Entry 4U7V (X-ray diffraction, 1.38 A resolution); this record covers chains A and B.

# Chain A (and B)
Molecule: V-1 protease
From: Human immunodeficiency virus 1
Notes: chain B of this document is another copy of the same molecule, construct and numbering; everything in this record applies to it too
UniProt: Q9Q2G4 (Q9Q2G4_9HIV1); numbering as in UniProt (aligned over 1-99)
Amino-acid sequence (99 residues; row label = number of the first residue in the row):
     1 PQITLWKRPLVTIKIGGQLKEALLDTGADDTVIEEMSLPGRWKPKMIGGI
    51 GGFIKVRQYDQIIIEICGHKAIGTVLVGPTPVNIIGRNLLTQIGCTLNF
Differences from the reference sequence: conflict Lys7 (Gln in Q9Q2G4), Ile33 (Leu in Q9Q2G4), Ser37 (Asn in Q9Q2G4), Ile63 (Leu in Q9Q2G4)
Covalently attached groups: beta-mercaptoethanol (BME) linked to Cys67
Ligand contacts: 3EN (N-[(2S,4S,5S)-4-hydroxy-1,6-diphenyl-5-{[(1,3-thiazol-5-ylmethoxy)carbonyl]amino}hexan-2-yl]-L-valinamide): Asp25, Gly27, Ala28, Asp29, Asp30, Val32, Ile47, Gly48, Gly49, Ile50, Pro81, Val82, Ile84
From the paper describing this entry:
  - conformationally variable residues (order/disorder transition): Glu35 to Lys45

# How chain A and chain B interact
Residue-residue contacts - 101 pairs, chain A then chain B:
  Pro1(A) - Leu97(B)
  Pro1(A) - Asn98(B)
  Pro1(A) - Phe99(B)  hydrogen bond (backbone-backbone)
  Gln2(A) - Thr96(B)  hydrogen bond
  Gln2(A) - Leu97(B)
  Gln2(A) - Asn98(B)  hydrogen bond
  Ile3(A) - Thr96(B)
  Ile3(A) - Leu97(B)  hydrogen bond (backbone-backbone)
  Ile3(A) - Phe99(B)  hydrophobic
  Leu5(A) - Thr26(B)
  Leu5(A) - Arg87(B)  hydrogen bond (backbone-side chain)
  Leu5(A) - Leu90(B)  hydrophobic
  Leu5(A) - Thr91(B)
  Leu5(A) - Cys95(B)
  Trp6(A) - Arg87(B)  hydrogen bond (backbone-side chain)
  Trp6(A) - Thr91(B)
  Lys7(A) - Arg87(B)
  Arg8(A) - Asp29(B)  salt bridge
  Arg8(A) - Arg87(B)
  Pro9(A) - Thr26(B)
  Pro9(A) - Arg87(B)
  Pro9(A) - Leu97(B)  hydrophobic
  Leu23(A) - Gly27(B)
  Leu24(A) - Thr26(B)  hydrogen bond (backbone-side chain)
  Leu24(A) - Phe99(B)  hydrophobic
  Asp25(A) - Asp25(B)
  Asp25(A) - Thr26(B)
  Asp25(A) - Gly27(B)  hydrogen bond (side chain-backbone)
  Thr26(A) - Leu5(B)
  Thr26(A) - Pro9(B)
  Thr26(A) - Leu24(B)  hydrogen bond (side chain-backbone)
  Thr26(A) - Asp25(B)
  Thr26(A) - Thr26(B)  hydrogen bond (backbone-side chain)
  Thr26(A) - Leu97(B)
  Gly27(A) - Leu23(B)
  Gly27(A) - Asp25(B)  hydrogen bond (backbone-side chain)
  Asp29(A) - Arg8(B)  salt bridge
  Gly49(A) - Ile50(B)
  Gly49(A) - Pro81(B)
  Ile50(A) - Gly49(B)
  Ile50(A) - Ile50(B)  hydrogen bond (backbone-backbone)
  Ile50(A) - Gly51(B)
  Ile50(A) - Gly52(B)
  Ile50(A) - Thr80(B)
  Ile50(A) - Pro81(B)
  Ile50(A) - Ile84(B)  hydrophobic
  Gly51(A) - Ile50(B)
  Gly51(A) - Gly51(B)
  Gly51(A) - Gly52(B)
  Gly51(A) - Phe53(B)
  Gly52(A) - Ile50(B)
  Gly52(A) - Gly51(B)
  Phe53(A) - Gly51(B)
  Cys67(A) - Phe99(B)  hydrophobic
  His69(A) - Phe99(B)
  Thr80(A) - Ile50(B)
  Pro81(A) - Ile50(B)
  Ile84(A) - Ile50(B)  hydrophobic
  Arg87(A) - Leu5(B)  hydrogen bond (side chain-backbone)
  Arg87(A) - Trp6(B)  hydrogen bond (side chain-backbone)
  Arg87(A) - Lys7(B)
  Arg87(A) - Arg8(B)
  Arg87(A) - Pro9(B)
  Leu90(A) - Leu5(B)  hydrophobic
  Thr91(A) - Leu5(B)
  Thr91(A) - Trp6(B)
  Ile93(A) - Phe99(B)
  Gly94(A) - Asn98(B)
  Gly94(A) - Phe99(B)
  Cys95(A) - Leu5(B)
  Cys95(A) - Leu97(B)  hydrophobic
  Cys95(A) - Asn98(B)
  Cys95(A) - Phe99(B)  hydrophobic
  Thr96(A) - Gln2(B)  hydrogen bond
  Thr96(A) - Ile3(B)
  Thr96(A) - Thr4(B)
  Thr96(A) - Thr96(B)
  Thr96(A) - Leu97(B)
  Thr96(A) - Asn98(B)  hydrogen bond (backbone-backbone)
  Leu97(A) - Pro1(B)
  Leu97(A) - Gln2(B)
  Leu97(A) - Ile3(B)  hydrogen bond (backbone-backbone)
  Leu97(A) - Pro9(B)  hydrophobic
  Leu97(A) - Thr26(B)
  Leu97(A) - Cys95(B)  hydrophobic
  Leu97(A) - Thr96(B)
  Leu97(A) - Leu97(B)  hydrophobic
  Asn98(A) - Pro1(B)
  Asn98(A) - Gln2(B)  hydrogen bond
  Asn98(A) - Gly94(B)
  Asn98(A) - Cys95(B)
  Asn98(A) - Thr96(B)  hydrogen bond (backbone-backbone)
  Asn98(A) - Asn98(B)
  Phe99(A) - Pro1(B)  hydrogen bond (backbone-backbone)
  Phe99(A) - Ile3(B)  hydrophobic
  Phe99(A) - Leu24(B)  hydrophobic
  Phe99(A) - Cys67(B)  hydrophobic
  Phe99(A) - His69(B)
  Phe99(A) - Ile93(B)
  Phe99(A) - Gly94(B)
  Phe99(A) - Cys95(B)  hydrophobic
Also at the interface, not in a pair above, chain A (39 interface residues in all): Thr4, Val32, Gly48, Ile54, Ile66
Also at the interface, not in a pair above, chain B (39 interface residues in all): Val32, Gly48, Ile54, Ile66

# In short
The chain A/chain B interface involves 39 residues from each chain, with 20 hydrogen bonds and 2 salt bridges.
Polar pairs include Arg8(A)-Asp29(B), Gln2(A)-Thr96(B) and Gln2(A)-Asn98(B). Chain A binds compound 3EN. The
paper reports conformational variability at Glu35(A).
Chain A and chain B are both V-1 protease (Human immunodeficiency virus 1); the structure, Structure of
wild-type HIV protease in complex with degraded photosensitive inhibitor, was determined by X-ray diffraction
(same publication as 4U7Q).
